PDB entry 5OGK | X-ray diffraction, 3.60 A resolution | chains A and B

# Chain A (and B)
Name: GDP-mannose transporter 1
From: Saccharomyces cerevisiae (strain ATCC 204508 / S288c)
Notes: chain B of this document is another copy of the same molecule, construct and numbering; everything in this record applies to it too
UniProt: P40107 (GMT1_YEAST); residues 1-337 here = UniProt positions 1-337
Amino-acid sequence (337 residues; numbered 1 to 337; the number before each row is that of its first residue):
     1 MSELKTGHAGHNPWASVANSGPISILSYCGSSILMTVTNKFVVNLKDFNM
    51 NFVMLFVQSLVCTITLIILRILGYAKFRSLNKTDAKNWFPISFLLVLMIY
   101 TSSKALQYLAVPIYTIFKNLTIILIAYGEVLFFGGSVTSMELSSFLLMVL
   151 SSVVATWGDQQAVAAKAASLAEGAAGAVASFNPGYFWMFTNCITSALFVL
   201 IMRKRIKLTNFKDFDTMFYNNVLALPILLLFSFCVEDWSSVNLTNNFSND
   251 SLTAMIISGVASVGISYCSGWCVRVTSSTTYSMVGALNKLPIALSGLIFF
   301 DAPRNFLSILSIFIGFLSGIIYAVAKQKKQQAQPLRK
Unresolved in the structure: 1-18, 74-76, 162-181, 334-337 (chain B: 1-18, 74-76, 162-176, 334-337)
Residues lining bound ligands: guanosine-5'-diphosphate-alpha-D-mannose (GDD): Tyr-28, Ser-32, Met-35, Ser-59, Met-98, Tyr-114, Thr-115, Lys-118, Phe-198, Met-202, Asn-220, Asn-221, Ile-265, Ser-266, Ser-269, Gly-270, Tyr-281, Gly-285, Ala-286, Lys-289
Swiss-Prot annotation at these positions:
  - region: Lys-326 to Lys-337 (RET2-binding)
  - binding site (GDP-alpha-D-mannose): Thr-279 to Pro-291
  - glycosylation (N-linked (GlcNAc...) asparagine): Asn-119, Asn-242, Asn-246, Asn-249
What the authors report for this chain:
  - binding site for guanosine-5'-diphosphate-alpha-D-mannose: Tyr-28, Met-35, Tyr-114, Lys-118, Asn-220, Asn-221, Ser-266, Ser-269, Tyr-281, Lys-289
  - mutagenesis - G285A, K289A: decreased binding to GDP-Mannose
  - mutagenesis - G285A, K289A: unchanged binding to GMP
  - mutagenesis - Y114F: decreased binding to GDP-M
  - mutagenesis - Y114F: decreased binding to GMP
  - contacts within the chain: Ser-32/Lys-289, Lys-118/Asn-191

# Interface between chain A and chain B
Residue-residue contacts (17; chain A residue first):
  Ser-139(A) / Ser-139(B)
  Ser-139(A) / Met-140(B)
  Ser-139(A) / Ser-143(B)  hydrogen bond (backbone-side chain)
  Met-140(A) / Ser-139(B)
  Leu-142(A) / Ser-143(B)
  Ser-143(A) / Ser-139(B)
  Ser-143(A) / Leu-142(B)
  Ser-143(A) / Ser-143(B)  hydrogen bond
  Ser-143(A) / Leu-146(B)
  Leu-146(A) / Ser-143(B)
  Leu-146(A) / Leu-147(B)  hydrophobic
  Leu-147(A) / Leu-146(B)  hydrophobic
  Val-149(A) / Leu-150(B)  hydrophobic
  Leu-150(A) / Val-149(B)  hydrophobic
  Leu-150(A) / Leu-150(B)  hydrophobic
  Val-153(A) / Val-153(B)  hydrophobic
  Trp-157(A) / Trp-157(B)  hydrophobic

# Summary
Chain A and chain B each contribute 10 residues to their interface, with 2 hydrogen bonds. Polar pairs include
Ser-139(A)/Ser-143(B) and Ser-143(A)/Ser-143(B). Chain A binds guanosine-5'-diphosphate-alpha-D-mannose. The
paper reports a binding site for guanosine-5'-diphosphate-alpha-D-mannose at Tyr-28(A), Met-35(A) and
Tyr-114(A) among others; G285A and K289A of chain A reduce binding to GDP-Mannose.
Chain A and chain B are both GDP-mannose transporter 1 (Saccharomyces cerevisiae (strain ATCC 204508 /
S288c)); the structure, Crystal structure of a nucleotide sugar transporter with bound nucleotide sugar, was
determined by X-ray diffraction.
